PDB entry 8XJY | electron microscopy, 3.29 A resolution | chains A and C of the 4 polymer chains in the assembly

== Chain A ==
Molecule: Polyketide synthase
Source organism: Escherichia coli
Notes: EC 2.3.1.41; fragment: KS-AT didomain
UniProt: Q0P7J9 (Q0P7J9_ECOLX); residues 1-895 here = UniProt positions 1-895
Chain sequence (921 residues; row label = number of the first residue in the row):
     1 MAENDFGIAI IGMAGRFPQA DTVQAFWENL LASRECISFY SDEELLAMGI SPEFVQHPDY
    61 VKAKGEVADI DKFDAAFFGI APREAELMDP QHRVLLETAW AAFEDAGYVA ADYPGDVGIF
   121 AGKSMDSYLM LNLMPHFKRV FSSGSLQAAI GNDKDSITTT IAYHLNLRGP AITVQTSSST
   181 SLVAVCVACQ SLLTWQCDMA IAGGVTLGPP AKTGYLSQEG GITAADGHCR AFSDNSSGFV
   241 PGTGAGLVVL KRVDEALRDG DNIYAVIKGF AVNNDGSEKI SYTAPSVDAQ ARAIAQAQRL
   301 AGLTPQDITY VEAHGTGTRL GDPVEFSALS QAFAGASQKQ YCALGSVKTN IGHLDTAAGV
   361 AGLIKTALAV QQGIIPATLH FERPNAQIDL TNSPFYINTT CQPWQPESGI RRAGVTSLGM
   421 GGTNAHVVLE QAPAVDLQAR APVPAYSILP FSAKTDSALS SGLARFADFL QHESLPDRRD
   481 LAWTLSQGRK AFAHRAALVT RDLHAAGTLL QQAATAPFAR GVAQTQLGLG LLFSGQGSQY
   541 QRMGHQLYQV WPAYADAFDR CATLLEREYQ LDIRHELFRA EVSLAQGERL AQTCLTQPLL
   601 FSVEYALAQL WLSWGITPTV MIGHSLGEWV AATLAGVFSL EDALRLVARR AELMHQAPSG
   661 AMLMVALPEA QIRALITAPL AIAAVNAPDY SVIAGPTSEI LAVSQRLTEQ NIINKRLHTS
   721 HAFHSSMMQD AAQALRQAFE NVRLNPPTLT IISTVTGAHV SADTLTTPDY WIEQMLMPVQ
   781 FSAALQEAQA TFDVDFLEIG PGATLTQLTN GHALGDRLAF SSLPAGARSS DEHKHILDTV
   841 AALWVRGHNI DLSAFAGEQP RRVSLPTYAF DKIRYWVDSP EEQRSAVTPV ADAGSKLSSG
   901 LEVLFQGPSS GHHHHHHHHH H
Disordered / not traced: 1-6, 880-921
Sequence notes: expression tag (896-921)
Reported in the primary citation:
  - conformationally variable residues (order/disorder transition): Pro135 to Asp153
  - catalytic residues: Ser178, His314, His353 (citing earlier work)
  - mutagenesis - M125A, S177A, T283A, T316A, T318A: unchanged catalytic activity
  - mutagenesis - S178A, H314A, H353A, D355A, S417A, M420A: abolished catalytic activity
  - catalytic residues: Asp355 (from molecular simulation)

== Chain C ==
Molecule: Polyketide synthase
Source organism: Escherichia coli
Notes: EC 2.3.1.41; fragment: acp
UniProt: Q0P7J9 (Q0P7J9_ECOLX); residues 896-1010 here = UniProt positions 896-1010
Chain sequence (141 residues; numbered 896 to 1036; the number before each row is that of its first residue):
   896 VIPSEPSVRR QPRPAFSVPY AAPESKTQRG LVAICEALLG IDGLGIDDNF FEAGGHSLML
   956 GMLLAQVQER FAVTLSFFDV MEDASVRALA QLVEQEQQDD GGSALAVLVN DMINEKLSSG
  1016 LEVLFQGPSS GHHHHHHHHH H
Disordered / not traced: 896-915, 935-943, 967-970, 995-1036
Sequence notes: expression tag (1011-1036)
Reported in the primary citation:
  - post-translational modification sites: Ser952

== Interface between chain A and chain C ==
Residue-residue contacts (7):
  Glu53(A) with Phe973(C)
  Phe54(A) with Phe973(C), hydrophobic
  His57(A) with Met976(C); Glu977(C)
  Gly220(A) with Ala948(C); Gly949(C)
  Thr283(A) with Gly950(C)
Also at the interface, not in a pair above, chain A (9 interface residues in all): Ser51, Leu216, Glu219, Gly221
Also at the interface, not in a pair above, chain C (8 interface residues in all): Phe946, His951

== In short ==
The interface between chain A and chain C involves 9 residues on one side and 8 on the other. The paper
reports catalytic residues Ser178(A), His314(A) and His353(A) among others; S178A, H314A and H353A of chain A,
among others, abolish catalytic activity; 11 substitutions were tested in all.
Here chain A is Polyketide synthase and chain C is Polyketide synthase, both from Escherichia coli. Entry 8XJY
(Cryo-EM structure of colibactin assembly line polyketide synthase ClbI KS-AT didomain crosslinked with ClbI
ACP) was determined by electron microscopy together with 8XBL, 8XJT, 8XJU and 8XJZ from the same study.
